6LBK - chain A; structure by X-ray diffraction, 2.50 A resolution.

# Chain A
Protein: Poly(A) RNA polymerase GLD2
Source organism: Rattus norvegicus
Notes: EC 2.7.7.19
Reference sequence: Q5U315 (GLD2_RAT); residues 131-484 here = UniProt positions 131-484
Amino-acid sequence (380 residues; each row starts with the number of its first residue):
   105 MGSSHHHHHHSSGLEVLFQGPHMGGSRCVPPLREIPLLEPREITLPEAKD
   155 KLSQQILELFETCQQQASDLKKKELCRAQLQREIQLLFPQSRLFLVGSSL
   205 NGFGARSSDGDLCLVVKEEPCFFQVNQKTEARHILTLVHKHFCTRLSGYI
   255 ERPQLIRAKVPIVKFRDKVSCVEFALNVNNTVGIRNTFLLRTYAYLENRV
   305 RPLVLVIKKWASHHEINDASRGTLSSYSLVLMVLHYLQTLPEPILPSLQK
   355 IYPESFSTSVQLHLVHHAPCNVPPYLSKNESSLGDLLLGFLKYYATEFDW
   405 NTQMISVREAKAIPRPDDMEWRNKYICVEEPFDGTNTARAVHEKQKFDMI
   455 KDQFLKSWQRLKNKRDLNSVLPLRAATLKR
Disordered / not traced: 105-147, 222-230, 482-484
Construct notes: expression tag (105-130); engineered mutation A279 (Asp in Q5U315)
Swiss-Prot annotation at these positions:
  - binding site (Mg(2+)): D213, D215
What the authors report for this chain:
  - catalytic residues: D213, D215
  - mutagenesis - T441A: unchanged catalytic activity
  - mutagenesis - R236A, E434A, R443A: decreased catalytic activity
  - mutagenesis - R325A, R443A: abolished binding to A15
  - mutagenesis - R236A: increased binding to A15

# Overview
UniProt lists Mg2+-binding residues D213 and D215. The paper reports catalytic residues D213 and D215; R236A,
E434A and R443A reduce catalytic activity; 5 substitutions were tested in all.
Chain A is Poly(A) RNA polymerase GLD2 (Rattus norvegicus); the structure, Structure of rat GLD-2 (Terminal
nucleotidyltransferase 2, TENT2), was determined by X-ray diffraction (same publication as 6LBJ).
